PDB entry 3NYE | X-ray diffraction, 1.30 A resolution | chain A

[Chain A]
Protein: D-Arginine Dehydrogenase
Source organism: Pseudomonas aeruginosa
Notes: EC 1.4.1.-
UniProt: Q9HXE3 (Q9HXE3_PSEAE); residues 1002-1375 here correspond to UniProt positions 2-375 (UniProt number = residue number - 1000)
Amino-acid sequence (381 residues; each row starts with the number of its first residue):
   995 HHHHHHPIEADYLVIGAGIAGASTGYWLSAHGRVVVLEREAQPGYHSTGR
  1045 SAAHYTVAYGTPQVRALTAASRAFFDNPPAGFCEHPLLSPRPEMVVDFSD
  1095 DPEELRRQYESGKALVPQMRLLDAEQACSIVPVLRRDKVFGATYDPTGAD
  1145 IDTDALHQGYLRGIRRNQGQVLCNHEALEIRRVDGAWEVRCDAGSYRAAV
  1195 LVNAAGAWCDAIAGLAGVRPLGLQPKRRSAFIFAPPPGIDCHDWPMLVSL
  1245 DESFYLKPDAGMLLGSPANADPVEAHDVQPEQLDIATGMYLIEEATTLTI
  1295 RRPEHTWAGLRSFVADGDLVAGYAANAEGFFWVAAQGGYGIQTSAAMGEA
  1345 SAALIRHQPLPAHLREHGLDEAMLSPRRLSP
Differences from the reference sequence: expression tag (995-1001)
Swiss-Prot annotation at these positions:
  - binding site (FAD): Ala1014, Glu1032, Arg1033, Ser1041 to His1048, Ala1171, Gly1331 to Gln1336
  - site: Glu1087 (Important for specificity toward positively charged substrates)
Ligand contacts:
  - FAD (flavin-adenine dinucleotide): Ile1009, Gly1010, Ala1011, Gly1012, Ile1013, Ala1014, Gly1015, Leu1031, Glu1032, Arg1033, Glu1034, Pro1037, His1040, Ser1041, Thr1042, Arg1044, Ser1045, Ala1046, Ala1047, His1048, His1169, Glu1170, Ala1171, Ala1198, Ala1199, Gly1200, Trp1202, Ile1206, Arg1222, Ala1224, Tyr1249, Trp1301, Gly1303, Leu1304, Arg1305, Gln1330, Gly1331, Gly1332, Tyr1333, Gly1334, Ile1335, Gln1336
  - Imino-Arginine (IAR; (2E)-5-[(diaminomethylidene)amino]-2-iminopentanoic acid): Thr1050, Ala1052, Tyr1053, Glu1087, Val1089, Arg1222, Met1240, Val1242, Glu1246, Tyr1249, Arg1305, Gly1332

[In short]
Ligands of chain A: flavin-adenine dinucleotide and Imino-Arginine. From UniProt: 18 FAD-binding residues.
Chain A is D-Arginine Dehydrogenase (Pseudomonas aeruginosa); the structure, Crystal Structure of Pseudomonas
aeruginosa D-Arginine Dehydrogenase in Complex with Imino-Arginine, was determined by X-ray diffraction
together with 3NYC and 3NYF from the same study.
